5VHZ - chains C and D of the 6 polymer chains in the assembly; structure by electron microscopy, 8.40 A resolution (very low resolution: no residue pairs are listed; an interface is given only as per-side residue counts).

Chain C (and D):
Protein: Glutamate receptor 2, Germ cell-specific gene 1-like protein
Source organism: Rattus norvegicus
Notes: chain D of this document is another copy of the same molecule, construct and numbering; everything in this record applies to it too
UniProtKB: chimeric construct of P19491, D3ZK93: residues 10-826 from P19491 (GRIA2_RAT), isoform P19491-2 positions 25-841 (UniProt number = residue number + 15); residues 830-1066 from D3ZK93 positions 2-238 (UniProt number = residue number - 828)
Amino-acid sequence (1057 residues; numbered 10 to 1066; the number before each row is that of its first residue):
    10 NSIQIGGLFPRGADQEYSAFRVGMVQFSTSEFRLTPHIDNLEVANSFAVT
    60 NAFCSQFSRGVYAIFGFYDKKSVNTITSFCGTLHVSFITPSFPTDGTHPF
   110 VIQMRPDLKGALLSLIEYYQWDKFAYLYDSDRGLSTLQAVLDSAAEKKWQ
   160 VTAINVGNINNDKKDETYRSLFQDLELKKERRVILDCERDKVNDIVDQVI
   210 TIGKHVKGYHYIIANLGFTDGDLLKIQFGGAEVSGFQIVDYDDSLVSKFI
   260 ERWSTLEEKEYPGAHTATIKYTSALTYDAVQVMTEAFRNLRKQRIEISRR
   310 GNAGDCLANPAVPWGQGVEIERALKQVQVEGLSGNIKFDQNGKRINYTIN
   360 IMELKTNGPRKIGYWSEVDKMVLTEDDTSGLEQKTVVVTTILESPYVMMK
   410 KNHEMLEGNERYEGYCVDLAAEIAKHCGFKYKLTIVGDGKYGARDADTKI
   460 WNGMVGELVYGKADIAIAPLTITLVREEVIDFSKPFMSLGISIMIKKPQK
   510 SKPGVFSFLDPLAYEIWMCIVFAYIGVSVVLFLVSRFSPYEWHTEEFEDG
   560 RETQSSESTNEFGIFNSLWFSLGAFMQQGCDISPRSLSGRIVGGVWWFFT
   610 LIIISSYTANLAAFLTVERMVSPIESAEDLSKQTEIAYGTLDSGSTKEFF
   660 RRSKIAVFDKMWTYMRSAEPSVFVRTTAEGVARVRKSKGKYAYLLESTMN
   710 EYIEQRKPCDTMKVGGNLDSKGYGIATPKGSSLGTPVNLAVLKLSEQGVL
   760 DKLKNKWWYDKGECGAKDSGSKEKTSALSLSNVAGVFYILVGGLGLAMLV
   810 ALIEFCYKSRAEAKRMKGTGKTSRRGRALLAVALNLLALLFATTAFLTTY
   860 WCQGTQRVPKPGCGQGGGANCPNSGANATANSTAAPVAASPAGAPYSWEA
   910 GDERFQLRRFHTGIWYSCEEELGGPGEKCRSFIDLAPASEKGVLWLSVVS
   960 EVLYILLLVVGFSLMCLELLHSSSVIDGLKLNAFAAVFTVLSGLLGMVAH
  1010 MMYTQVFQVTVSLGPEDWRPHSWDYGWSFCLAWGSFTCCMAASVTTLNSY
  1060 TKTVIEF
Unresolved in the structure: 545-572, 821-1066 (chain D: 545-572, 818-1066)
Construct notes: conflict Glu241 (Asn256 in P19491), Leu382 (Val397 in P19491), Glu384 (Gly405 in P19491), Asp385 (Asn406 in P19491), Gln392 (Asn413 in P19491); linker (827-829)
Swiss-Prot annotation at these positions:
  - glycosylation: Asn355 (N-linked (GlcNAc...) asparagine)
Cystine bridges: Cys63-Cys315, Cys718-Cys773
Small-molecule neighbours: quisqualate (QUS; (S)-2-amino-3-(3,5-dioxo-[1,2,4]oxadiazolidin-2-yl)-propionic acid): Tyr450, Pro478, Leu479, Thr480, Arg485, Leu650, Ser652, Gly653, Ser654, Thr655, Lys656, Leu704, Glu705, Met708, Tyr732

How chain C and chain D interact:
At this resolution (8 A) residue pairs are not listed: 66 residues of chain C and 67 of chain D lie at the interface.

Summary:
66 residues of chain C and 67 residues of chain D are in contact. Chain C binds quisqualate.
Both chains are Glutamate receptor 2, Germ cell-specific gene 1-like protein (Rattus norvegicus). Entry 5VHZ
(GluA2-2xGSG1L bound to L-Quisqualate) was determined by electron microscopy together with 5VHW, 5VHX and 5VHY
from the same study.
